PDB entry 4M1D | X-ray diffraction, 1.80 A resolution | chains H and P of the 3 polymer chains in the assembly

Chain H:
Molecule: Fab mAb 447-52D Heavy Chain
Organism: Homo sapiens
Notes: antibody fragment or engineered binder
Amino-acid sequence (231 residues; row label = number of the first residue in the row; a row labelled like 52A-52C holds insertion residues (52A, then the next letters in order)):
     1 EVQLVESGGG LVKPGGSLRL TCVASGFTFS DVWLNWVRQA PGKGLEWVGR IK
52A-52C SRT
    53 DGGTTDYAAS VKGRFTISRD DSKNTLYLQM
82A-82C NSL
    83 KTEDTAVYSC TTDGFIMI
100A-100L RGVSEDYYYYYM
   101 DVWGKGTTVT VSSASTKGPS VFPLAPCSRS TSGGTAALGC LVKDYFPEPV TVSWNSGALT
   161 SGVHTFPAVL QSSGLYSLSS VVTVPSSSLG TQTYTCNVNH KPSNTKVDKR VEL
Disulfides: Cys-22/Cys-92, Cys-140/Cys-196

Chain P:
Molecule: Cyclic V3 Arch Peptide
Amino-acid sequence (14 residues; row label = number of the first residue in the row; note: 2 numbers in that range are skipped by the numbering (no residue carries them; nothing is unmodelled there)):
   305 CRIHI
   312 GPGRAFYTC
Disulfides: Cys-305/Cys-320
Reported in the primary citation:
  - mutagenesis - H308R (2.5-fold): decreased binding to Fab mAb 447-52D Heavy Chain (chain H)

How chain H and chain P interact:
Contacting residue pairs (20):
  Trp-33(H) / Pro-313(P)
  Trp-33(H) / Gly-314(P)
  Trp-33(H) / Arg-315(P)
  Arg-50(H) / Pro-313(P)
  Lys-52(H) / Gly-314(P)  hydrogen bond (side chain-backbone)
  Asp-95(H) / Arg-315(P)  salt bridge
  Ser-100D(H) / Cys-305(P)  hydrogen bond (backbone-backbone)
  Glu-100E(H) / Cys-305(P)
  Asp-100F(H) / Cys-305(P)  hydrogen bond (backbone-backbone)
  Asp-100F(H) / Arg-306(P)
  Asp-100F(H) / Ile-307(P)  hydrogen bond (backbone-backbone)
  Tyr-100G(H) / Ile-307(P)
  Tyr-100H(H) / Arg-306(P)
  Tyr-100H(H) / Ile-307(P)  hydrogen bond (backbone-backbone)
  Tyr-100H(H) / His-308(P)
  Tyr-100H(H) / Ile-309(P)  hydrogen bond (backbone-backbone)
  Tyr-100I(H) / Ile-309(P)
  Tyr-100J(H) / His-308(P)  hydrogen bond
  Tyr-100J(H) / Ile-309(P)  hydrogen bond (backbone-backbone)
  Tyr-100J(H) / Arg-315(P)
Interface residues without a listed pair, chain H (12 interface residues in all): Asp-53
Interface residues without a listed pair, chain P (10 interface residues in all): Gly-312, Tyr-318
Interface features reported in the paper:
  - pairs named by the authors: Arg-315(P)/Asp-95(H) (salt bridge), Arg-315(P)/Trp-33(H)
  - epitope / paratope residues, chain P: Arg-315(P)

Overview:
The interface between chain H and chain P involves 12 residues on one side and 10 on the other, with 8
hydrogen bonds and 1 salt bridge. Polar pairs include Asp-95(H)/Arg-315(P), Lys-52(H)/Gly-314(P) and
Tyr-100J(H)/His-308(P). The authors report a salt bridge between Arg-315(P) and Asp-95(H); a contact between
Arg-315(P) and Trp-33(H). From the paper: H308R of chain P reduces binding to Fab mAb 447-52D Heavy Chain
(chain H); the epitope/paratope residue Arg-315(P).
Chain H is Fab mAb 447-52D Heavy Chain (Homo sapiens) and chain P is Cyclic V3 Arch Peptide; the structure,
Crystal structure of anti-HIV-1 Fab 447-52D in complex with V3 cyclic peptide MN, was determined by X-ray
diffraction.
